PDB entry 9CK5 | electron microscopy, 3.00 A resolution | chains A and B of the 16 polymer chains in the assembly

== Chain A (and B) ==
Molecule: RuBisCO large subunit
Organism: Anthoceros agrestis
Notes: EC 4.1.1.39; chain B of this document is another copy of the same molecule, construct and numbering; everything in this record applies to it too
Amino-acid sequence (475 residues; each row starts with the number of its first residue):
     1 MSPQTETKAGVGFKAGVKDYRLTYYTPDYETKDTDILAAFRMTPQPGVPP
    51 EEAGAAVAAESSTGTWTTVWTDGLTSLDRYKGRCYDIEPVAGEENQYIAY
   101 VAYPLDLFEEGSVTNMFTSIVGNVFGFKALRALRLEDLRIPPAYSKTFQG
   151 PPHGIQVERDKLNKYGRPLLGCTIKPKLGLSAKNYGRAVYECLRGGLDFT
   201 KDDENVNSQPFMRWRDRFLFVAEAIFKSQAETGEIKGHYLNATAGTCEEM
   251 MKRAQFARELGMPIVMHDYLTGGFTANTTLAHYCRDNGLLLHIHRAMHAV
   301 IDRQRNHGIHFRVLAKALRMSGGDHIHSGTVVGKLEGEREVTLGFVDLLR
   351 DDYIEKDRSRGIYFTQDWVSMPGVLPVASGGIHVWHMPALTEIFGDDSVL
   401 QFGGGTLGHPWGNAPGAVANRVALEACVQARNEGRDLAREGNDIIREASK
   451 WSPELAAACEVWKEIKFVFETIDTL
Disordered / not traced: 1-11
Modified positions: K201 (lysine nz-carboxylic acid; KCX)

== How chain A and chain B interact ==
Contacting residue pairs - 115 pairs, chain A then chain B:
  F13(A) - H409(B)
  A15(A) - G408(B)
  A15(A) - V461(B)
  E60(A) - K334(B)  salt bridge
  S62(A) - K177(B)
  T63(A) - L178(B)
  T67(A) - G404(B)
  T68(A) - G408(B)
  V69(A) - L407(B)
  W70(A) - L407(B)
  W70(A) - N413(B)
  T71(A) - K175(B)  hydrogen bond (side chain-backbone)
  T71(A) - P176(B)
  D72(A) - P176(B)
  T75(A) - G179(B)
  D106(A) - F211(B)
  L107(A) - Q209(B)
  E109(A) - N207(B)
  E109(A) - S208(B)
  S112(A) - G245(B)
  T114(A) - A244(B)
  T114(A) - T271(B)  hydrogen bond (side chain-backbone)
  N115(A) - N207(B)
  F117(A) - M297(B)  hydrophobic
  T118(A) - T271(B)
  V121(A) - M297(B)  hydrophobic
  G122(A) - M297(B)
  N123(A) - E204(B)  hydrogen bond
  F125(A) - A299(B)
  F125(A) - R303(B)  hydrogen bond (backbone-side chain)
  G126(A) - R303(B)
  G126(A) - L335(B)
  G126(A) - E336(B)
  F127(A) - R303(B)  hydrogen bond (backbone-side chain)
  K128(A) - G333(B)  hydrogen bond (side chain-backbone)
  K128(A) - K334(B)
  K128(A) - L335(B)
  K128(A) - E336(B)
  K128(A) - F467(B)
  K128(A) - F469(B)
  L130(A) - R303(B)  hydrogen bond (backbone-side chain)
  R131(A) - Q304(B)  hydrogen bond (backbone-side chain)
  R131(A) - E470(B)  salt bridge
  K175(A) - T71(B)  hydrogen bond (backbone-side chain)
  P176(A) - T71(B)
  P176(A) - D72(B)
  K177(A) - S62(B)
  L178(A) - T63(B)
  G179(A) - T75(B)
  E204(A) - N123(B)  hydrogen bond
  N205(A) - S119(B)
  N207(A) - E109(B)
  N207(A) - N115(B)  hydrogen bond
  S208(A) - E109(B)
  Q209(A) - L107(B)
  P210(A) - D106(B)
  F211(A) - D106(B)
  A244(A) - T275(B)
  G245(A) - S112(B)  hydrogen bond (backbone-side chain)
  G245(A) - T278(B)
  T246(A) - T275(B)
  T246(A) - T279(B)
  C247(A) - C247(B)  hydrogen bond
  C247(A) - T275(B)
  C247(A) - T279(B)
  R253(A) - E109(B)  salt bridge
  T271(A) - T114(B)
  T271(A) - T118(B)
  G272(A) - G273(B)
  G272(A) - F274(B)
  G272(A) - T275(B)
  G273(A) - G272(B)
  G273(A) - G273(B)
  F274(A) - T271(B)
  T275(A) - T246(B)
  T275(A) - C247(B)
  T275(A) - G272(B)  hydrogen bond (side chain-backbone)
  T278(A) - G245(B)
  T279(A) - T246(B)
  T279(A) - C247(B)  hydrogen bond (side chain-backbone)
  T279(A) - E248(B)
  M297(A) - F117(B)  hydrophobic
  M297(A) - G122(B)
  A299(A) - F125(B)
  A299(A) - H307(B)  hydrogen bond (backbone-side chain)
  V300(A) - I301(B)  hydrophobic
  I301(A) - V300(B)  hydrophobic
  R303(A) - F127(B)  hydrogen bond (side chain-backbone)
  R303(A) - L130(B)  hydrogen bond (side chain-backbone)
  Q304(A) - R131(B)  hydrogen bond (side chain-backbone)
  Q304(A) - H307(B)  hydrogen bond
  H307(A) - A299(B)  hydrogen bond (side chain-backbone)
  H307(A) - Q304(B)  hydrogen bond
  G308(A) - V300(B)
  V331(A) - K128(B)
  G333(A) - K128(B)  hydrogen bond (backbone-side chain)
  K334(A) - E60(B)  salt bridge
  K334(A) - K128(B)
  L335(A) - G126(B)
  L335(A) - K128(B)
  E336(A) - G126(B)
  E336(A) - K128(B)
  G381(A) - W66(B)
  I382(A) - W66(B)
  G404(A) - T67(B)
  L407(A) - V69(B)
  L407(A) - W70(B)
  L407(A) - T71(B)
  G408(A) - A15(B)
  G408(A) - T68(B)
  H409(A) - F13(B)
  N413(A) - W70(B)  hydrogen bond
  F469(A) - K128(B)
  E470(A) - Q45(B)
  E470(A) - R131(B)  salt bridge
Interface residues without a listed pair, chain A (100 interface residues in all): G16, Q45, G64, T65, W66, L74, Y80, F108, E110, S119, L180, N184, R213, D268, A276, A296, D302, I309, H383, G405, P410, V461, W462, F467, I472
Interface residues without a listed pair, chain B (98 interface residues in all): S61, G64, T65, L74, Y80, F108, E110, V121, L180, N184, N205, P210, R213, R253, A296, D302, G308, I309, V331, G381, H383, P410, W462, I465, I472

== In short ==
100 residues of chain A and 98 residues of chain B are in contact; the contacts include 24 hydrogen bonds and
5 salt bridges. Among the polar pairs are E60(A)-K334(B), R131(A)-E470(B) and R253(A)-E109(B).
Both chains are RuBisCO large subunit (Anthoceros agrestis). Entry 9CK5 (Anthoceros agrestis Rubisco assembled
with RbcX1, RbcX2, Raf1, Raf2 and BSD2) was determined by electron microscopy, deposited together with 9CHZ,
9CI1 and 9CI2.
